PDB entry 8V3X | electron microscopy, 2.20 A resolution | chains M and O of the 42 polymer chains in the assembly

[Chain M (and O)]
Protein: Tube (CD1364)
Organism: Clostridioides difficile
Notes: chain O of this document is another copy of the same molecule, construct and numbering; everything in this record applies to it too
UniProt: A0A031WFC4 (A0A031WFC4_CLODI); residue numbers follow UniProt; this construct covers 1-142
Chain sequence (142 residues; numbered 1 to 142; the number before each row is that of its first residue):
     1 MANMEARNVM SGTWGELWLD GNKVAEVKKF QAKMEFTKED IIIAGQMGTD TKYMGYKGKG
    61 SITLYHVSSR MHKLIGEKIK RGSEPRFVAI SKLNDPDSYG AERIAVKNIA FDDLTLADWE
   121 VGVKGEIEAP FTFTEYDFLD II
Not modelled in the structure: 1-2

[How chain M and chain O interact]
Residue-residue contacts (83; chain M residue first):
  Met4(M) with Ala25(O); Glu26(O); Tyr65(O), hydrophobic; Val67(O), hydrophobic
  Asn8(M) with Val67(O)
  Val9(M) with His66(O); Gly125(O)
  Met10(M) with His66(O), hydrogen bond (backbone-backbone); Val67(O); Ser68(O); Lys124(O); Gly125(O), hydrogen bond (backbone-backbone)
  Ser11(M) with Val123(O)
  Gly12(M) with Trp119(O); Glu120(O); Val121(O); Val123(O), hydrogen bond (backbone-backbone)
  Thr13(M) with Val121(O); Gly122(O), hydrogen bond (side chain-backbone)
  Gly15(M) with Trp119(O)
  Glu16(M) with Trp119(O)
  Val27(M) with Trp119(O), hydrophobic
  Lys28(M) with Glu120(O); Val121(O), hydrogen bond (backbone-backbone)
  Lys29(M) with Trp119(O); Glu120(O), salt bridge
  Phe30(M) with Ala117(O); Asp118(O); Trp119(O), hydrogen bond (backbone-backbone)
  Gln31(M) with Ala117(O); Asp118(O)
  Ala32(M) with Thr115(O); Leu116(O), hydrogen bond (backbone-backbone); Ala117(O), hydrogen bond (backbone-backbone)
  Lys33(M) with Leu114(O); Thr115(O); Asp118(O), salt bridge
  Met34(M) with Ile79(O), hydrophobic; Asp113(O); Leu114(O), hydrogen bond (backbone-backbone)
  Glu35(M) with Asp113(O)
  Phe36(M) with Ile79(O), hydrophobic; Phe111(O); Asp112(O), hydrogen bond (backbone-backbone); Asp113(O); Leu114(O)
  Lys38(M) with Ala110(O), hydrogen bond (side chain-backbone); Phe111(O), hydrogen bond (side chain-backbone); Asp112(O), salt bridge; Thr132(O), hydrogen bond
  Asp40(M) with Lys57(O), salt bridge
  Gln46(M) with Thr134(O)
  Met47(M) with Gly55(O); Tyr56(O), hydrogen bond (backbone-backbone)
  Gly48(M) with Tyr56(O)
  Thr49(M) with Tyr56(O), hydrogen bond (backbone-backbone); Thr134(O)
  Asp50(M) with Arg86(O), salt bridge; Asn108(O), hydrogen bond; Thr134(O)
  Thr51(M) with Lys57(O); Arg86(O), hydrogen bond (backbone-side chain); Thr132(O)
  Tyr53(M) with Ile79(O), hydrogen bond (side chain-backbone); Glu84(O)
  Ser91(M) with Trp119(O), hydrogen bond
  Tyr99(M) with Val67(O), hydrophobic
  Glu102(M) with His66(O), salt bridge; Ser68(O); Ser69(O), hydrogen bond; His72(O)
  Ile104(M) with Leu116(O)
  Phe133(M) with Leu116(O), hydrophobic
  Glu135(M) with Lys80(O), salt bridge
  Tyr136(M) with Gly76(O), hydrogen bond (side chain-backbone); Glu77(O); Lys80(O), hydrogen bond (backbone-side chain); Leu116(O), hydrophobic
  Phe138(M) with His72(O)
  Ile141(M) with Ser69(O)
  Ile142(M) with Ser68(O); Ser69(O), hydrogen bond (backbone-side chain); Lys73(O)
Interface residues without a listed pair, chain M (42 interface residues in all): Tyr56, Tyr65, Leu93, Asp137
Interface residues without a listed pair, chain O (41 interface residues in all): Tyr53, Met54, Gly82, Glu135

[In short]
42 residues of chain M face 41 of chain O across their interface; the contacts include 23 hydrogen bonds and 7
salt bridges. Among the polar pairs are Lys29(M)-Glu120(O), Lys33(M)-Asp118(O) and Lys38(M)-Asp112(O).
Chain M and chain O are both Tube (CD1364) (Clostridioides difficile); the structure, CryoEM Structure of
Diffocin - precontracted - Trunk, was determined by electron microscopy together with 8V3T, 8V3W, 8V3Z, 8V40,
8V41 and 8V43 from the same study.
